2EMT - chains A and E of the 3 polymer chains in the assembly; structure by X-ray diffraction, 2.80 A resolution.

Chain A:
Name: Radixin
Organism: Mus musculus
Notes: fragment: N-terminal FERM domain (residues 1-310)
Reference sequence: P26043 (RADI_MOUSE); residue numbers follow UniProt; this construct covers 1-310
Amino-acid sequence (322 residues; each row starts with the number of its first residue; numbers below 1 keep their minus sign (Gly-1 is residue -1)):
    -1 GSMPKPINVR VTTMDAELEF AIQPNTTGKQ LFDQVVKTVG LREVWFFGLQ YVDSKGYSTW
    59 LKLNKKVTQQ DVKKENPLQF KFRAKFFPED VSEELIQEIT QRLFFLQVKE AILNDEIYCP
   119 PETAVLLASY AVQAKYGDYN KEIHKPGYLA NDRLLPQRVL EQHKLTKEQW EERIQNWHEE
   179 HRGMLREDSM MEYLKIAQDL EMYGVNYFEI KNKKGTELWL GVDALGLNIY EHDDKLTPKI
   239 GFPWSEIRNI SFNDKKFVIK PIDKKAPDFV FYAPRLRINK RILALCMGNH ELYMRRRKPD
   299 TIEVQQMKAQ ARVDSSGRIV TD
Disordered / not traced: -1 to 0, 314-320
Differences from the reference sequence: expression tag (-1 to 0, 311-320)

Chain E:
Name: P-selectin glycoprotein ligand 1
Notes: fragment: PSGL-1 cytoplasmic peptide, 18 N-terminal residues of the cytoplasmic tail
Reference sequence: Q62170 (SELPL_MOUSE); residues 400-417 here correspond to UniProt positions 331-348 (UniProt number = residue number - 69)
Amino-acid sequence (18 residues; row label = number of the first residue in the row):
   400 RLSRKTHMYP VRNYSPTE
Disordered / not traced: 400-403, 413-417

Interface between chain A and chain E:
Pairs across the interface (20; chain A residue first):
  Asp13(A) - Arg411(E)
  Ala14(A) - Arg411(E)
  Glu15(A) - Tyr408(E)
  Glu15(A) - Pro409(E)
  Glu15(A) - Val410(E)  hydrogen bond (backbone-backbone)
  Leu16(A) - Tyr408(E)
  Leu16(A) - Pro409(E)  hydrophobic
  Glu17(A) - Met407(E)  hydrogen bond (backbone-backbone)
  Glu17(A) - Tyr408(E)  hydrogen bond (backbone-backbone)
  Phe18(A) - Thr405(E)
  Phe18(A) - His406(E)
  Phe18(A) - Met407(E)  hydrophobic
  Ala19(A) - Lys404(E)  hydrogen bond (backbone-backbone)
  Ala19(A) - Thr405(E)
  Ala19(A) - Met407(E)  hydrophobic
  Ile20(A) - Lys404(E)
  Gln21(A) - Lys404(E)
  Gln32(A) - Thr405(E)
  Gln32(A) - His406(E)
  Thr36(A) - His406(E)
Other interface residues (no listed pair), chain A (12 interface residues in all): Arg100
Other interface residues (no listed pair), chain E (9 interface residues in all): Asn412

Overview:
12 residues of chain A and 9 residues of chain E are in contact, with 4 hydrogen bonds. The backbones
hydrogen-bond at Glu15(A)-Val410(E), Glu17(A)-Met407(E) and Glu17(A)-Tyr408(E).
Chain A is Radixin (Mus musculus) and chain E is P-selectin glycoprotein ligand 1; the structure, Crystal
Structure Analysis of the radixin FERM domain complexed with adhesion molecule PSGL-1, was determined by X-ray
diffraction.
